PDB entry 9IVQ | electron microscopy, 2.66 A resolution | chains D and E of the 24 polymer chains in the assembly

== Chain D (and E) ==
Protein: Ras GTPase-activating protein-binding protein 1
Source organism: Homo sapiens
Notes: EC 3.6.4.12, 3.6.4.13; chain E of this document is another copy of the same molecule, construct and numbering; everything in this record applies to it too
UniProt: Q13283 (G3BP1_HUMAN); residue numbers follow UniProt; this construct covers 1-138
Amino-acid sequence (141 residues; numbered -2 to 138; the number before each row is that of its first residue; numbers below 1 keep their minus sign (Gly-2 is residue -2)):
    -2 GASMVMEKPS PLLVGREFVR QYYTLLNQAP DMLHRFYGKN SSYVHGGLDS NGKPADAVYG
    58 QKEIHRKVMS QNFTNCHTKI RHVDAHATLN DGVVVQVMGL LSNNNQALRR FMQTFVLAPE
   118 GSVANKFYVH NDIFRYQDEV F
Unresolved in the structure: -2 to 4
Differences from the reference sequence: expression tag (-2 to 0)
Swiss-Prot annotation at these positions:
  - cross-link (Glycyl lysine isopeptide (Lys-Gly)): Lys36 (interchain with G-Cter in ubiquitin), Lys50 (interchain with G-Cter in ubiquitin), Lys59 (interchain with G-Cter in ubiquitin), Lys64 (interchain with G-Cter in ubiquitin), Lys76 (interchain with G-Cter in ubiquitin), Lys123 (interchain with G-Cter in ubiquitin)

== Chain D / chain E interface ==
Residue-residue contacts (18):
  Asn24(D) - Arg17(E)
  Gln25(D) - Arg13(E)
  Gln25(D) - Glu14(E)  hydrogen bond
  Met29(D) - Arg13(E)
  Met66(D) - Arg78(E)  hydrogen bond (backbone-side chain)
  Asn69(D) - Lys76(E)
  Asn69(D) - Ile77(E)
  Asn69(D) - Arg78(E)  hydrogen bond
  Thr71(D) - Thr75(E)
  Thr71(D) - Ile77(E)
  Asn72(D) - Arg17(E)  hydrogen bond
  Asn72(D) - Thr21(E)  hydrogen bond
  Asn101(D) - His74(E)  hydrogen bond (backbone-side chain)
  Asn101(D) - Thr75(E)  hydrogen bond (side chain-backbone)
  Asn102(D) - Thr21(E)  hydrogen bond
  Asn102(D) - Asn24(E)
  Asn102(D) - Gln25(E)
  Gln103(D) - His74(E)
Other interface residues (no listed pair), chain D (11 interface residues in all): Ala26
Other interface residues (no listed pair), chain E (12 interface residues in all): Tyr20

== In short ==
The interface between chain D and chain E involves 11 residues on one side and 12 on the other, with 8
hydrogen bonds. Polar pairs include Gln25(D)-Glu14(E), Met66(D)-Arg78(E) and Asn69(D)-Arg78(E).
Chain D and chain E are both Ras GTPase-activating protein-binding protein 1 (Homo sapiens); the structure,
Cryo-EM structure of the CHIKV nsP3 peptide in complex with the NTF2L domain of G3BP1 (Conformation ..., was
determined by electron microscopy (same publication as 9IVR, 9IVS and 9J5S).
